Entry 8YT0 (X-ray diffraction, 1.90 A resolution); this record covers chains A and B.

Chain A (and B):
Protein: CylI
Source organism: Cylindrospermum licheniforme UTEX B 2014
Notes: chain B of this document is another copy of the same molecule, construct and numbering; everything in this record applies to it too
UniProtKB: K7SIG4 (K7SIG4_9NOST); residue numbers follow UniProt; this construct covers 1-373
Amino-acid sequence (394 residues; each row starts with the number of its first residue; numbers below 1 keep their minus sign (Met-20 is residue -20)):
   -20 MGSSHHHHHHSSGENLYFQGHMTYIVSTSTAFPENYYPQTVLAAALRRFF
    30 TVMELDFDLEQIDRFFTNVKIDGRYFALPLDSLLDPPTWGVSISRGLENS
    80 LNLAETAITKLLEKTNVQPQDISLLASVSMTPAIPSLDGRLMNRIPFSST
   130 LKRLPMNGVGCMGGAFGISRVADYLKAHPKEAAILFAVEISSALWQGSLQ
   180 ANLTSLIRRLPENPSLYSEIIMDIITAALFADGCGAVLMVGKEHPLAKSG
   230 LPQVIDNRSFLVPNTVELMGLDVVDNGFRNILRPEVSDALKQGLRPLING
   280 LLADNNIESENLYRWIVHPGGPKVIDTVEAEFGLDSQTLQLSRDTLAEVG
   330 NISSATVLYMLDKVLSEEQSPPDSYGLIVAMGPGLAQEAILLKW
Unresolved in the structure: -20 to 1, 189-191, 254-255 (chain B: -20 to 1, 60-61, 254-255)
Sequence notes: initiating methionine (-20); expression tag (-19 to 0)
Residues lining bound ligands: A1D7B (S-(2-acetamidoethyl) (6S)-6-chloranyldecanethioate): Trp68, Ile72, Met109, Thr110, Pro111, Gly139, Cys140, Glu168, Ile169, Ser170, Ala172, Leu173, Phe209, Gly249, Leu250, Phe257, Asn259, Ser332, Pro362

Chain A / chain B interface:
Pairs across the interface (83):
  Trp68(A) - Val252(B)
  Ile72(A) - Val252(B)  hydrophobic
  Met109(A) - Ile113(B)  hydrophobic
  Pro111(A) - Val252(B)  hydrophobic
  Ala112(A) - Gly137(B)
  Ile113(A) - Met109(B)  hydrophobic
  Ile113(A) - Gly137(B)
  Ile113(A) - Gly249(B)
  Ile113(A) - Leu250(B)  hydrogen bond (backbone-backbone)
  Ile113(A) - Pro362(B)  hydrophobic
  Pro114(A) - Gly137(B)
  Pro114(A) - Val245(B)  hydrophobic
  Pro114(A) - Met248(B)
  Pro114(A) - Pro362(B)
  Pro114(A) - Gly363(B)
  Ser115(A) - Gly137(B)  hydrogen bond (backbone-backbone)
  Gly118(A) - Leu240(B)
  Arg119(A) - Val245(B)
  Met121(A) - Leu240(B)  hydrophobic
  Asn122(A) - Pro242(B)
  Asn122(A) - Asn243(B)  hydrogen bond (side chain-backbone)
  Asn122(A) - Val245(B)
  Ser128(A) - Ser238(B)
  Ser128(A) - Phe239(B)
  Ser128(A) - Leu240(B)  hydrogen bond (backbone-backbone)
  Thr129(A) - Arg237(B)
  Thr129(A) - Ser238(B)
  Thr129(A) - Phe239(B)
  Leu130(A) - Ser238(B)
  Lys131(A) - Arg149(B)
  Lys131(A) - Asp152(B)  salt bridge
  Arg132(A) - Phe145(B)
  Arg132(A) - Arg149(B)
  Arg132(A) - Ala365(B)
  Leu133(A) - Leu133(B)  hydrophobic
  Leu133(A) - Arg149(B)
  Pro134(A) - Pro134(B)
  Pro134(A) - Met135(B)
  Pro134(A) - Asn136(B)  hydrogen bond (backbone-backbone)
  Pro134(A) - Phe145(B)
  Met135(A) - Pro134(B)
  Asn136(A) - Pro134(B)  hydrogen bond (backbone-backbone)
  Gly137(A) - Ala112(B)
  Gly137(A) - Ile113(B)
  Gly137(A) - Pro114(B)
  Gly137(A) - Ser115(B)  hydrogen bond (backbone-backbone)
  Phe145(A) - Arg132(B)
  Phe145(A) - Pro134(B)
  Arg149(A) - Lys131(B)
  Arg149(A) - Arg132(B)
  Asp152(A) - Lys131(B)  salt bridge
  Asp152(A) - Tyr153(B)
  Asp152(A) - Ala156(B)
  Tyr153(A) - Asp152(B)
  Lys155(A) - Ala156(B)
  Lys155(A) - His157(B)  hydrogen bond
  Ala156(A) - Asp152(B)
  Ala156(A) - Lys155(B)
  Ala156(A) - Ala156(B)  hydrophobic
  His157(A) - Lys155(B)  hydrogen bond
  Ser238(A) - Ser128(B)
  Ser238(A) - Thr129(B)
  Ser238(A) - Leu130(B)
  Phe239(A) - Ser128(B)
  Phe239(A) - Thr129(B)
  Leu240(A) - Gly118(B)
  Leu240(A) - Met121(B)  hydrophobic
  Leu240(A) - Ser128(B)  hydrogen bond (backbone-backbone)
  Leu240(A) - Arg132(B)
  Pro242(A) - Asn122(B)
  Asn243(A) - Asn122(B)  hydrogen bond (backbone-side chain)
  Val245(A) - Pro114(B)  hydrophobic
  Val245(A) - Arg119(B)
  Val245(A) - Asn122(B)
  Met248(A) - Pro114(B)
  Gly249(A) - Ile113(B)
  Leu250(A) - Ile113(B)  hydrogen bond (backbone-backbone)
  Val252(A) - Trp68(B)
  Val252(A) - Ile72(B)  hydrophobic
  Pro362(A) - Ile113(B)  hydrophobic
  Pro362(A) - Pro114(B)
  Gly363(A) - Pro114(B)
  Ala365(A) - Arg132(B)
Also at the interface, not in a pair above, chain A (48 interface residues in all): Gly69, Val138, Gly139, Met141, Asn236, Arg237
Also at the interface, not in a pair above, chain B (48 interface residues in all): Gly69, Pro111, Val138, Gly139, Met141, Asn236

Summary:
Chain A and chain B each contribute 48 residues to their interface; the contacts include 12 hydrogen bonds and
2 salt bridges. Polar contacts include Lys131(A)-Asp152(B), Asn122(A)-Asn243(B) and Lys155(A)-His157(B).
Ligands of chain A: compound A1D7B.
Chain A and chain B are both CylI (Cylindrospermum licheniforme UTEX B 2014); the structure, Structure of CylI
in complex with acyl-SNAC substrate, was determined by X-ray diffraction together with 8YSP, 8YST and 8YW7
from the same study.
